Entry 5E18 (X-ray diffraction, 3.30 A resolution); this record covers chains D and F of the 9 polymer chains in the assembly.

[Chain D]
Name: DNA-directed RNA polymerase subunit beta'
From: Thermus thermophilus (strain HB8 / ATCC 27634 / DSM 579)
Notes: EC 2.7.7.6
Reference sequence: Q8RQE8 (RPOC_THET8); residues 1-1524 here = UniProt positions 1-1524
Amino-acid sequence (1524 residues; numbered 1 to 1524; the number before each row is that of its first residue):
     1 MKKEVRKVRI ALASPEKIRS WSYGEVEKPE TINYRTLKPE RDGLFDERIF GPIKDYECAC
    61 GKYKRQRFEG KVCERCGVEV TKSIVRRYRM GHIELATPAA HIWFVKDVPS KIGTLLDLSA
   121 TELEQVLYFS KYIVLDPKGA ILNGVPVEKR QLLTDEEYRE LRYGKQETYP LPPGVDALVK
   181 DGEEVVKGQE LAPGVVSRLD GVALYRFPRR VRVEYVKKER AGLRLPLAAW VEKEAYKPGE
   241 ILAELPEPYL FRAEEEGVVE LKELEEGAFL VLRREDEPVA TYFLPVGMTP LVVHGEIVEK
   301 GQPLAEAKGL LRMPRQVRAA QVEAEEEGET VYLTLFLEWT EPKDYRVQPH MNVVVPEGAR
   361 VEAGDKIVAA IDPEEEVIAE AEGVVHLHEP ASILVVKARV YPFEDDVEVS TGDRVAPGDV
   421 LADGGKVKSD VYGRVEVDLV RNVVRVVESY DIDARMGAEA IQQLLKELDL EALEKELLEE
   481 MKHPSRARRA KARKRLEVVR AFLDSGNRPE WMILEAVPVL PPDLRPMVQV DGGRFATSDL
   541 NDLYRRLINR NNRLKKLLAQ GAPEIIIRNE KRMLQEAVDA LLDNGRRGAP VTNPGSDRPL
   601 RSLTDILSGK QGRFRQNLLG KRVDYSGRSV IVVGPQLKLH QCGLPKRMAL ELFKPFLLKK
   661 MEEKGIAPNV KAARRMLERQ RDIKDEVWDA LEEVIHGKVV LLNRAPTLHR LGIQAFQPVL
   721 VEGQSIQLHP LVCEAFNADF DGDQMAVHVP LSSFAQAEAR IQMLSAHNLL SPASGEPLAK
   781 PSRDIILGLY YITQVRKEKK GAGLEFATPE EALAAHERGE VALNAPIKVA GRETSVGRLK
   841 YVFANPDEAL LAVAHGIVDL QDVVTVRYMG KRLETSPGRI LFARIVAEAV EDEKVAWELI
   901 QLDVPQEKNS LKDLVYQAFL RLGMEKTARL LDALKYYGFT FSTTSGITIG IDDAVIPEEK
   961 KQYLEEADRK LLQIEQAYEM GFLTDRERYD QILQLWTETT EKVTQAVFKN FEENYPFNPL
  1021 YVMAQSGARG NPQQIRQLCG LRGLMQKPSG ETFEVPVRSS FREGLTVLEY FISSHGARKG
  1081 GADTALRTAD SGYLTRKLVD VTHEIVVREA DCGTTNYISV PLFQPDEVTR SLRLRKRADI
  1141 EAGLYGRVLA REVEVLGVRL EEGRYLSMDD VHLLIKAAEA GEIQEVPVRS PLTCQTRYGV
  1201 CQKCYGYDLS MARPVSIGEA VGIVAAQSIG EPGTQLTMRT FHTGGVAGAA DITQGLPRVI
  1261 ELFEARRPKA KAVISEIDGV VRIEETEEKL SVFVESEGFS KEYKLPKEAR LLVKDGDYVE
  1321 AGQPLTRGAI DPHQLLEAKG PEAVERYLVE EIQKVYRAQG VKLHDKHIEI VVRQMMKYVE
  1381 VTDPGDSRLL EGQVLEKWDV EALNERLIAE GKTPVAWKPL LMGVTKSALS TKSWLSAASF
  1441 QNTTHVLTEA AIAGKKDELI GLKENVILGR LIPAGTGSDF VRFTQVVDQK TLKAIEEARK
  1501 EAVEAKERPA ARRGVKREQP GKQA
Not modelled in the structure: 1-2, 1238-1251, 1503-1524
Metal / ion sites: Zn2+ site 1: Cys58, Cys60, Cys73, Cys76; Mg2+ site 1: Asp739, Asp741, Asp743 (shared with 1 residue of chain I); Mg2+ site 2 near Lys840 (its only coordinating residue here); Zn2+ site 2: Cys1112, Cys1194, Cys1201, Cys1204

[Chain F]
Name: RNA polymerase sigma factor SigA
From: Thermus thermophilus (strain HB8 / ATCC 27634 / DSM 579)
Reference sequence: Q5SKW1 (Q5SKW1_THET8); numbering as in UniProt (aligned over 1-423)
Amino-acid sequence (443 residues; row label = number of the first residue in the row; numbers below 1 keep their minus sign (Met-19 is residue -19)):
   -19 MGSSHHHHHH SSGLVPRGSH MKKSKRKNAQ AQEAQETEVL VQEEAEELPE FPEGEPDPDL
    41 EDPDLTLEDD LLDLPEEGEG LDLEEEEEDL PIPKISTSDP VRQYLHEIGQ VPLLTLEEEV
   101 ELARKVEEGM EAIKKLSEIT GLDPDLIREV VRAKILGSAR VRHIPGLKET LDPKTVEEID
   161 QKLKSLPKEH KRYLHIAREG EAARQHLIEA NLRLVVSIAK KYTGRGLSFL DLIQEGNQGL
   221 IRAVEKFEYK RRFKFSTYAT WWIRQAINRA IADQARTIRI PVHMVETINK LSRTARQLQQ
   281 ELGREPTYEE IAEAMGPGWD AKRVEETLKI AQEPVSLETP IGDEKDSFYG DFIPDEHLPS
   341 PVDAATQSLL SEELEKALSK LSEREAMVLK LRKGLIDGRE HTLEEVGAFF GVTRERIRQI
   401 ENKALRKLKY HESRTRKLRD FLD
Not modelled in the structure: -19 to 77, 319-329
Sequence notes: initiating methionine (-19); expression tag (-18 to 0)
Metal / ion sites: Mg2+: Ala292, Gly296, Trp299

[Chain D / chain F interface]
Residue-residue contacts - 122 pairs, chain D then chain F:
  Glu30(D) - Arg259(F)  salt bridge
  Thr31(D) - Thr257(F)  hydrogen bond (side chain-backbone)
  Thr31(D) - Ile258(F)
  Ile32(D) - Ile258(F)
  Tyr34(D) - Ile258(F)  hydrophobic
  Tyr34(D) - Arg259(F)
  Tyr34(D) - Pro261(F)
  Tyr34(D) - Met264(F)
  Tyr34(D) - Ile310(F)
  Ile53(D) - His337(F)
  Arg65(D) - Gly378(F)  hydrogen bond (side chain-backbone)
  Arg67(D) - Asp377(F)  salt bridge
  Arg67(D) - Arg379(F)
  Ser83(D) - His337(F)  hydrogen bond
  Ile84(D) - Leu338(F)  hydrophobic
  Tyr128(D) - Gln83(F)
  Phe129(D) - Gln83(F)
  Phe129(D) - Glu87(F)
  Ser130(D) - Gln83(F)
  Glu156(D) - Gln90(F)
  Arg159(D) - Gln90(F)
  Arg206(D) - Glu101(F)  salt bridge
  Phe207(D) - Glu97(F)
  Phe207(D) - Glu98(F)
  Phe207(D) - Glu101(F)
  Pro349(D) - Leu96(F)  hydrophobic
  Pro349(D) - Val100(F)
  His350(D) - Leu96(F)
  His350(D) - Val100(F)
  His350(D) - Arg232(F)
  Asn352(D) - Arg104(F)
  Ile371(D) - Lys230(F)
  Ile371(D) - Arg232(F)
  Asp372(D) - Arg232(F)  salt bridge
  Ala391(D) - Glu97(F)
  Glu404(D) - Lys168(F)
  Asp406(D) - Lys171(F)  salt bridge
  Val407(D) - Lys171(F)  hydrogen bond (backbone-side chain)
  Val407(D) - His175(F)
  Glu408(D) - Lys164(F)
  Glu408(D) - Lys171(F)  salt bridge
  Val409(D) - Lys164(F)
  Val409(D) - His175(F)
  Ser410(D) - Lys164(F)
  Ser410(D) - His175(F)
  Ser410(D) - Arg178(F)
  Thr411(D) - Ile135(F)
  Thr411(D) - Arg178(F)  hydrogen bond (backbone-side chain)
  Asp413(D) - Lys164(F)  salt bridge
  Asp413(D) - Arg178(F)  salt bridge
  Arg434(D) - Ile135(F)  hydrogen bond (side chain-backbone)
  Val437(D) - His175(F)
  Leu439(D) - Arg172(F)
  Leu439(D) - Ile176(F)  hydrophobic
  Val530(D) - Ile333(F)  hydrophobic
  Arg534(D) - Gln312(F)  hydrogen bond
  Arg534(D) - Glu313(F)  hydrogen bond (side chain-backbone)
  Arg534(D) - Pro314(F)
  Phe535(D) - Pro314(F)
  Phe535(D) - Val315(F)  hydrogen bond (backbone-backbone)
  Ala536(D) - Val315(F)
  Ala536(D) - Leu317(F)  hydrophobic
  Thr537(D) - Val315(F)  hydrogen bond (backbone-backbone)
  Thr537(D) - Ser316(F)
  Thr537(D) - Leu317(F)  hydrogen bond (backbone-backbone)
  Ser538(D) - Leu317(F)
  Asp539(D) - Ser316(F)  hydrogen bond
  Asp539(D) - Glu318(F)
  Asp542(D) - Thr257(F)  hydrogen bond
  Arg545(D) - Gln254(F)  hydrogen bond (side chain-backbone)
  Arg545(D) - Arg256(F)
  Arg545(D) - Thr257(F)
  Asn549(D) - Gln254(F)  hydrogen bond
  Arg550(D) - Asp211(F)  salt bridge
  Arg553(D) - Asp211(F)  salt bridge
  Arg553(D) - Gln214(F)
  Arg553(D) - Glu215(F)  salt bridge
  Arg553(D) - Gln254(F)
  Lys555(D) - Arg142(F)  hydrogen bond (backbone-side chain)
  Lys556(D) - Gln218(F)
  Leu557(D) - Gln214(F)
  Ala559(D) - Ile144(F)
  Gln560(D) - Arg132(F)  hydrogen bond (backbone-side chain)
  Gln560(D) - Arg184(F)
  Gln560(D) - Arg222(F)  hydrogen bond
  Gly561(D) - Arg140(F)
  Ala562(D) - Arg140(F)  hydrogen bond (backbone-side chain)
  Ala562(D) - Ile221(F)  hydrophobic
  Pro563(D) - Arg140(F)
  Pro563(D) - Gln185(F)
  Pro563(D) - Ile188(F)  hydrophobic
  Ile565(D) - Glu87(F)
  Ile565(D) - Ile88(F)  hydrophobic
  Ile565(D) - Glu189(F)
  Ile566(D) - Leu192(F)  hydrophobic
  Ile566(D) - Gln214(F)
  Ile566(D) - Asn217(F)
  Ile567(D) - Arg140(F)
  Arg568(D) - Glu87(F)  salt bridge
  Asn569(D) - Tyr84(F)
  Asn569(D) - Gln214(F)  hydrogen bond
  Glu570(D) - Gln214(F)  hydrogen bond
  Arg572(D) - Pro80(F)  hydrogen bond (side chain-backbone)
  Arg572(D) - Gln83(F)
  Arg572(D) - Tyr84(F)
  Arg572(D) - Glu87(F)  salt bridge
  Met573(D) - Leu210(F)  hydrophobic
  Met573(D) - Asp211(F)
  Met573(D) - Gln214(F)
  Glu576(D) - Pro80(F)
  Arg587(D) - Ser78(F)
  Arg598(D) - Ser316(F)  hydrogen bond
  Arg598(D) - Glu318(F)
  Arg601(D) - Glu318(F)
  Asn669(D) - Asp420(F)
  Lys671(D) - Asp420(F)  hydrogen bond (side chain-backbone)
  Lys671(D) - Phe421(F)
  Lys671(D) - Asp423(F)  salt bridge
  Ala672(D) - Asp420(F)
  Arg674(D) - Val342(F)
  Arg674(D) - Thr346(F)
  Arg675(D) - Asp420(F)  salt bridge
Interface residues without a listed pair, chain D (83 interface residues in all): Arg35, Asp55, Ala96, Asp155, Arg209, Gly412, Pro526, Met527, Gly533, Leu558, Glu564, Pro594, Val670
Interface residues without a listed pair, chain F (79 interface residues in all): Val91, Glu129, Lys134, Leu136, Pro145, Glu179, Gly206, Ser208, Tyr229, Lys309, Leu349, Gly374, Lys417

[Summary]
83 residues of chain D and 79 residues of chain F are in contact; the contacts include 24 hydrogen bonds and
15 salt bridges. Polar pairs include Glu30(D)-Arg259(F), Arg67(D)-Asp377(F) and Arg206(D)-Glu101(F). The Zn2+
site 1 is built by Cys58(D), Cys60(D), Cys73(D) and Cys76(D).
Chain D is DNA-directed RNA polymerase subunit beta' and chain F is RNA polymerase sigma factor SigA, both
from Thermus thermophilus (strain HB8 / ATCC 27634 / DSM 579); the structure, T. thermophilus transcription
initiation complex having a YYY discriminator sequence and a nontemplate-strand length corresponding to ...,
was determined by X-ray diffraction (same publication as 5E17).
